Entry 1ZMY (X-ray diffraction, 3.00 A resolution); this record covers chains A and L.

# Chain A
Molecule: Antibody cabbcII-10:lys3
Source organism: Camelus dromedarius
Notes: fragment: N-terminus, 142 residues; antibody fragment or engineered binder
Chain sequence (142 residues; each row starts with the number of its first residue):
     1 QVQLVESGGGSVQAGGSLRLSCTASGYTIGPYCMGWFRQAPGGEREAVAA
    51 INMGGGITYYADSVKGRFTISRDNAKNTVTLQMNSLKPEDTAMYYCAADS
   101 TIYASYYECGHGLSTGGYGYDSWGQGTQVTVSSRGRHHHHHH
Unresolved in the structure: 134-142
Disulfides: Cys22-Cys96, Cys33-Cys109

# Chain L
Molecule: Lysozyme C
Source organism: Gallus gallus
Notes: EC 3.2.1.17
UniProt: P00698 (LYSC_CHICK); residues 1-129 here correspond to UniProt positions 19-147 (UniProt number = residue number + 18)
Chain sequence (129 residues; row label = number of the first residue in the row):
     1 KVFGRCELAAAMKRHGLDNYRGYSLGNWVCAAKFESNFNTQATNRNTDGS
    51 TDYGILQINSRWWCNDGRTPGSRNLCNIPCSALLSSDITASVNCAKKIVS
   101 DGNGMNAWVAWRNRCKGTDVQAWIRGCRL
Disulfides: Cys6-Cys127, Cys30-Cys115, Cys64-Cys80, Cys76-Cys94
UniProt features mapped onto this chain:
  - active site: Glu35, Asp52
  - binding site (substrate): Asp101

# Chain A / chain L interface
Residue-residue contacts (33; chain A residue first):
  Ile29(A) with Trp62(L), hydrophobic; Arg73(L)
  Tyr32(A) with Trp62(L)
  Met53(A) with Trp62(L)
  Gly54(A) with Arg61(L)
  Gly55(A) with Asp48(L); Arg61(L)
  Thr101(A) with Asn103(L)
  Ile102(A) with Trp62(L), hydrophobic; Trp63(L); Asn103(L)
  Tyr103(A) with Trp63(L), hydrogen bond (backbone-side chain); Asn106(L); Ala107(L)
  Ala104(A) with Gln57(L); Ile58(L); Asn59(L), hydrogen bond (backbone-backbone); Trp63(L); Ile98(L), hydrophobic; Ala107(L), hydrogen bond (backbone-backbone); Trp108(L)
  Ser105(A) with Glu35(L); Asp52(L); Gln57(L); Asn59(L)
  Tyr106(A) with Asn46(L); Thr47(L); Asp48(L); Asp52(L), hydrogen bond (backbone-side chain); Asn59(L)
  Tyr107(A) with Val109(L), hydrophobic
  His111(A) with Arg112(L)
  Tyr118(A) with Arg112(L)
Other interface residues (no listed pair), chain A (15 interface residues in all): Ile57
Other interface residues (no listed pair), chain L (22 interface residues in all): Ser50, Leu75, Asn113

# Summary
Chain A and chain L form an interface of 15 and 22 residues respectively, with 4 hydrogen bonds. Polar pairs
include Tyr103(A)-Trp63(L), Tyr106(A)-Asp52(L) and Ala104(A)-Asn59(L). UniProt lists active-site residues
Glu35(L) and Asp52(L) and substrate-binding residue Asp101(L) on chain L.
Here chain A is Antibody cabbcII-10:lys3 (Camelus dromedarius) and chain L is Lysozyme C (Gallus gallus).
Entry 1ZMY (cAbBCII-10 VHH framework with CDR loops of cAbLys3 grafted on it and in complex with hen ...) was
determined by X-ray diffraction.
